PDB entry 6X2V | X-ray diffraction, 2.82 A resolution | chains A and B of the 4 polymer chains in the assembly

Chain A:
Protein: GTP-binding nuclear protein Ran
From: Homo sapiens
Reference sequence: P62826 (RAN_HUMAN); residue numbers follow UniProt; this construct covers 1-216
Amino-acid sequence (216 residues; row label = number of the first residue in the row):
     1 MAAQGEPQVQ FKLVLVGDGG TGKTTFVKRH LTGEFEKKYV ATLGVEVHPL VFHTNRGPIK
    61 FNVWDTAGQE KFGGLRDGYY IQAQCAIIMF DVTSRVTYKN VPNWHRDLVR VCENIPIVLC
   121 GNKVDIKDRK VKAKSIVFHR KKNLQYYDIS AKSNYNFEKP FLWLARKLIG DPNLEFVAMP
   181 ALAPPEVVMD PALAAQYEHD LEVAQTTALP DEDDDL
Disordered / not traced: 1-8, 187-192
Swiss-Prot annotation at these positions:
  - region: Lys-37 to Val-45 (Switch-I), Gly-68 to Gln-84 (Switch-II), Asp-211 to Leu-216 (Interaction with RANBP1)
  - binding site (GTP): Asp-18 to Thr-25, Glu-36 to Thr-42, Gly-68, Asn-122 to Asp-125, Ser-150 to Lys-152
  - site: Gln-69 (Essential for GTP hydrolysis)
  - modified residue: Ala-2 (N-acetylalanine), Thr-24 (Phosphothreonine), Lys-37 (N6-acetyllysine), Lys-60 (N6-acetyllysine), Lys-71 (N6-acetyllysine), Lys-99 (N6-acetyllysine), Lys-134 (N6-acetyllysine), Lys-159 (N6-acetyllysine)
  - cross-link (Glycyl lysine isopeptide (Lys-Gly)): Lys-71 (interchain with G-Cter in SUMO2), Lys-152 (interchain with G-Cter in SUMO2)
  - mutagenesis: Gly-19 (G19V: Blocks DNA replication; when associated with L-69), Thr-24 (T24L: Has low binding affinity for GTP and GDP. Almost completely abolishes interaction with BIRC5; T24N: Has low binding affinity for GTP and GDP. Decreases nuclear import of proteins and RNA ...), Thr-25 (T25A: Minor effect on the interaction with the alpha phosphate group of bound GTP), Lys-37 (K37Q: Mimics acetylation; enhances the nuclear export of RELA/p65; K37R: Decreased acetylation), Tyr-39 (Y39A: Abolishes steric hindrance that traps the essential Q-69 in an unreactive position, and causes slow GTP hydrolysis in wild-type ...), Gln-69 (Q69L: Strongly decreased GTPase activity. Probably locked in the GTP-bound form. Loss of interaction with NUTF2. Decreases nuclear location and leads to cytoplasmic location during interphase ...), Glu-70 (E70A: Strongly decreases the relase of bound GDP), Arg-76 (R76E: Probable loss of interaction with NUTF2. Loss of transport to the nucleus), Lys-134 (K134Q: Loss of normal mitotic chromosome segregation and defective mitotic spindle orientation; K134R: Loss of normal mitotic chromosome segregation and formation of sister chromatid bridges), Asp-211 to Leu-216 (No effect on GTPase activity. Abolishes interaction with RANBP1)

Chain B:
Protein: Ran-specific GTPase-activating protein 1
From: Saccharomyces cerevisiae
Reference sequence: P41920 (YRB1_YEAST); numbering as in UniProt (aligned over 62-201)
Amino-acid sequence (140 residues; numbered 62 to 201; the number before each row is that of its first residue):
    62 DIHFEPVVHL EKVDVKTMEE DEEVLYKVRA KLFRFDADAK EWKERGTGDC KFLKNKKTNK
   122 VRILMRRDKT LKICANHIIA PEYTLKPNVG SDRSWVYACT ADIAEGEAEA FTFAIRFGSK
   182 ENADKFKEEF EKAQEINKKA
Disordered / not traced: 62-80, 201

How chain A and chain B interact:
Residue-residue contacts (80; chain A residue first):
  Arg-29(A) with Glu-105(B), salt bridge
  His-30(A) with Arg-128(B); Lys-133(B)
  Thr-32(A) with Arg-95(B), hydrogen bond (backbone-side chain); Glu-105(B); Arg-106(B)
  Gly-33(A) with Glu-105(B)
  Glu-34(A) with Lys-104(B); Glu-105(B), hydrogen bond (backbone-backbone)
  Leu-50(A) with Lys-133(B)
  Val-51(A) with Lys-133(B), hydrogen bond (backbone-side chain)
  Phe-52(A) with Lys-133(B)
  Phe-157(A) with Thr-131(B)
  Glu-158(A) with Lys-130(B)
  Phe-176(A) with Leu-132(B)
  Val-177(A) with Leu-132(B)
  Ala-178(A) with Arg-127(B)
  Met-179(A) with Arg-127(B), hydrogen bond (backbone-side chain); Ile-134(B)
  Ala-181(A) with Arg-123(B); Leu-125(B), hydrophobic
  Leu-182(A) with Arg-123(B), hydrogen bond (backbone-side chain); Asn-137(B), hydrogen bond (backbone-side chain); Ile-164(B)
  Ala-183(A) with Arg-123(B); Ile-164(B)
  Pro-184(A) with Arg-123(B); Asn-137(B); His-138(B); Ile-139(B); Ile-164(B), hydrophobic
  Pro-185(A) with Ile-139(B); Ile-164(B); Ala-169(B), hydrophobic
  Tyr-197(A) with Thr-161(B); Ala-171(B)
  Asp-200(A) with Ala-98(B)
  Leu-201(A) with Lys-147(B); Ala-159(B); Thr-173(B)
  Val-203(A) with Phe-96(B), hydrophobic
  Ala-204(A) with Phe-96(B), hydrophobic; Trp-103(B), hydrogen bond (backbone-side chain); Asn-149(B), hydrogen bond (backbone-side chain); Thr-173(B)
  Gln-205(A) with Lys-147(B); Pro-148(B), hydrogen bond (side chain-backbone); Asn-149(B); Val-150(B), hydrogen bond (backbone-backbone)
  Thr-206(A) with Val-150(B)
  Thr-207(A) with Phe-96(B); Lys-101(B); Trp-103(B), hydrogen bond (backbone-side chain); Asn-149(B), hydrogen bond (backbone-side chain)
  Ala-208(A) with Trp-103(B); Asn-149(B); Val-150(B)
  Leu-209(A) with Trp-103(B); Asn-149(B), hydrogen bond (backbone-side chain); Ser-155(B); Ala-175(B), hydrophobic; Arg-177(B)
  Pro-210(A) with Phe-94(B), hydrophobic; Trp-103(B); Arg-177(B), hydrogen bond (backbone-side chain)
  Asp-211(A) with Arg-177(B), hydrogen bond (backbone-side chain)
  Glu-212(A) with Gly-151(B); Ser-152(B), hydrogen bond; Arg-154(B), salt bridge; Arg-177(B), salt bridge
  Asp-214(A) with Lys-92(B), salt bridge; Arg-154(B), hydrogen bond (backbone-side chain)
  Asp-215(A) with Arg-154(B); Gly-179(B)
  Leu-216(A) with Arg-90(B); Lys-92(B); Thr-108(B); Arg-177(B), hydrogen bond (backbone-side chain); Phe-178(B); Gly-179(B)
Other interface residues (no listed pair), chain A (38 interface residues in all): Phe-35, Pro-180, Asp-213
Other interface residues (no listed pair), chain B (48 interface residues in all): Ala-91, Lys-121, Asp-129, Val-157, Tyr-158, Ala-162

Overview:
38 residues of chain A and 48 residues of chain B are in contact; the contacts include 18 hydrogen bonds and 4
salt bridges. Among the polar pairs are Arg-29(A)/Glu-105(B), Glu-212(A)/Arg-154(B) and Glu-212(A)/Arg-177(B).
UniProt lists 23 GTP-binding residues and 15 mutagenesis sites on chain A.
Here chain A is GTP-binding nuclear protein Ran (Homo sapiens) and chain B is Ran-specific GTPase-activating
protein 1 (Saccharomyces cerevisiae). Entry 6X2V (Crystal Structure of PKI(DE)NES peptide bound to CRM1) was
determined by X-ray diffraction (same publication as 6X2M, 6X2O, 6X2P, 6X2R, 6X2S, 6X2U and 3 further
entries).
